Entry 1KYS (X-ray diffraction, 1.44 A resolution); this record covers chain A.

[Chain A]
Protein: Green Fluorescent Protein
Source organism: Aequorea victoria
Reference sequence: p42212 (GFP_AEQVI); residue numbers follow UniProt; this construct covers 2-64, 68-238
Sequence (237 residues; numbered 0 to 238; 2 numbers in that range are skipped by the numbering (no residue carries them; nothing is unmodelled there); the number before each row is that of its first residue; numbering starts at 0):
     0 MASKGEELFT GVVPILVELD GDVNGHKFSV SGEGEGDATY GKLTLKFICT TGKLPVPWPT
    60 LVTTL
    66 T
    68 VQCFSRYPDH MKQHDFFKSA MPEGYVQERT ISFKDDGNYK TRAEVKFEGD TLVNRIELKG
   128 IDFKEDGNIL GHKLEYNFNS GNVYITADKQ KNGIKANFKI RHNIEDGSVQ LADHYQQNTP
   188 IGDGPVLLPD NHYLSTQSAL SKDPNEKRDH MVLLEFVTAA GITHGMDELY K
Not modelled in the structure: 0-3, 231-238
Covalent attachments: covalent link L64-T66; covalent link T66-V68
Modified residues: T66 ([2-(1-amino-2-hydroxy-propyl)-4-(3H-imidazol-4-ylmethylene)-5-oxo-4,5-dihydro-imidazol-1-yl]-acetic acid; CRG)
Differences from the reference sequence: cloning artifact (1); engineered mutation L64 (Phe in P42212), S99 (Phe in P42212), F145 (Tyr in P42212), G148 (His in P42212), T153 (Met in P42212), A163 (Val in P42212); chromophore (66, 66, 66)

[In short]
Chain A is Green Fluorescent Protein (Aequorea victoria); the structure, Crystal Structure of a Zn-bound Green
Fluorescent Protein Biosensor, was determined by X-ray diffraction together with 1KYP and 1KYR from the same
study.
